5OV7 - chains B and F of the 6 polymer chains in the assembly; structure by X-ray diffraction, 2.40 A resolution.

Chain B:
Protein: Tubulin beta-2B chain
Source organism: Bos taurus
Reference sequence: Q6B856 (TBB2B_BOVIN); the author numbering skips numbers that UniProt does not, so the offset changes along the chain: 1-42 = UniProt 1-42; 45-360 = UniProt 43-358; 369-455 = UniProt 359-445
Amino-acid sequence (445 residues; each row starts with the number of its first residue; note: 10 numbers in that range are skipped by the numbering (no residue carries them; nothing is unmodelled there)):
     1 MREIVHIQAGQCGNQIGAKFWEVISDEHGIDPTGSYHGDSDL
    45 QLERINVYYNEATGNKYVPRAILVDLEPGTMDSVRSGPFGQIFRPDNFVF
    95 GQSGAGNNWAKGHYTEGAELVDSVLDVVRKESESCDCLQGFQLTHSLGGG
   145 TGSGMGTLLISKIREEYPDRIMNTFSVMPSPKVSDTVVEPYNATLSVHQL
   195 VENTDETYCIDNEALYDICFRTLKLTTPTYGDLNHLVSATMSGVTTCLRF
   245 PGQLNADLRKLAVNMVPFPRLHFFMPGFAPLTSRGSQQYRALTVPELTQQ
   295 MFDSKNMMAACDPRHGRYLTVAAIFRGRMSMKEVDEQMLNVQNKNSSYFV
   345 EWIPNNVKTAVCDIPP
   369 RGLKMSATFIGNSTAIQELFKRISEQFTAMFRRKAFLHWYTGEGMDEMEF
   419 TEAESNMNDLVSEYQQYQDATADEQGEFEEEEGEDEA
Unresolved in the structure: 278-285, 439-455
Bound ions: Mg2+: Gln11 (together with GDP)
Small-molecule neighbours:
  - 6FS (N-[2-methoxy-5-({[(E)-2-(2,4,6-trimethoxyphenyl)ethenyl]sulfonyl}methyl)phenyl]glycine): Gly237, Val238, Cys241, Leu242, Leu248, Asn249, Ala250, Asp251, Lys254, Leu255, Asn258, Met259, Thr314, Val315, Ala316, Ala317, Ile318, Asn349, Asn350, Val351, Lys352, Thr353, Ala354, Thr376, Phe377, Ile378
  - GDP (guanosine-5'-diphosphate): Gly10, Gln11, Cys12, Gln15, Ile16, Asp69, Asn101, Ser140, Gly142, Gly143, Gly144, Thr145, Gly146, Val171, Pro173, Val177, Asp179, Glu183, Asn206, Leu209, Tyr224, Leu227, Asn228
From the paper describing this entry:
  - binding site for 6FS: Leu242, Asn258, Asn349, Lys352

Chain F:
Protein: Uncharacterized protein
Source organism: Gallus gallus
Reference sequence: E1BQ43 (E1BQ43_CHICK); numbering as in UniProt (aligned over 1-378)
Amino-acid sequence (384 residues; each row starts with the number of its first residue):
     1 MYTFVVRDENSSVYAEVSRLLLATGQWKRLRKDNPRFNLMLGERNRLPFG
    51 RLGHEPGLVQLVNYYRGADKLCRKASLVKLIKTSPELSESCTWFPESYVI
   101 YPTNLKTPVAPAQNGIRHLINNTRTDEREVFLAAYNRRREGREGNVWIAK
   151 SSAGAKGEGILISSEASELLDFIDEQGQVHVIQKYLEKPLLLEPGHRKFD
   201 IRSWVLVDHLYNIYLYREGVLRTSSEPYNSANFQDKTCHLTNHCIQKEYS
   251 KNYGRYEEGNEMFFEEFNQYLMDALNTTLENSILLQIKHIIRSCLMCIEP
   301 AISTKHLHYQSFQLFGFDFMVDEELKVWLIEVNGAPACAQKLYAELCQGI
   351 VDVAISSVFPLADTGQKTSQPTSIFIKLHHHHHH
Unresolved in the structure: 101-124, 363-371, 381-384
Differences from the reference sequence: expression tag (379-384)
Bound ions: Mg2+: Glu331, Asn333 (together with AMP-PCP)
Small-molecule neighbours: AMP-PCP (ACP; phosphomethylphosphonic acid adenylate ester): Lys74, Ile148, Lys150, Gly154, Ala155, Gln183, Lys184, Tyr185, Leu186, Lys198, Asp200, Arg202, Arg222, His239, Leu240, Thr241, Asn242, Asp318, Met320, Ile330, Glu331, Asn333

Chain B / chain F interface:
Pairs across the interface (12):
  Arg311(B) - Arg31(F)
  Leu333(B) - Pro56(F)
  Leu333(B) - Gly57(F)
  Gln336(B) - Arg36(F)  hydrogen bond
  Asn337(B) - Arg36(F)
  Asn337(B) - Leu58(F)
  Lys338(B) - Met1(F)
  Lys338(B) - Lys28(F)
  Ser340(B) - Lys28(F)
  Ser340(B) - Leu30(F)
  Asn350(B) - Arg36(F)
  Ala438(B) - Arg31(F)  hydrogen bond (backbone-side chain)
Other interface residues (no listed pair), chain B (10 interface residues in all): Glu345, Asn349
Other interface residues (no listed pair), chain F (10 interface residues in all): Asn34, Pro35

In short:
Chain B and chain F each contribute 10 residues to their interface, with 2 hydrogen bonds. Polar contacts
include Gln336(B)-Arg36(F) and Ala438(B)-Arg31(F). Ligands of chain B: GDP and compound 6FS. Chain F binds
AMP-PCP. Glu331(F) and Asn333(F) form the Mg2+ site. From the paper: a binding site for 6FS at Leu242(B),
Asn258(B) and Asn349(B) among others.
Chain B is Tubulin beta-2B chain (Bos taurus) and chain F is Uncharacterized protein (Gallus gallus); the
structure, tubulin - rigosertib complex, was determined by X-ray diffraction.
